PDB entry 5IVX | X-ray diffraction, 2.10 A resolution | chains E and P of the 5 polymer chains in the assembly

Chain E:
Protein: T-cell receptor alpha chain
Organism: Mus musculus
Notes: engineered mutation(s): T163C
Sequence (194 residues; row label = number of the first residue in the row):
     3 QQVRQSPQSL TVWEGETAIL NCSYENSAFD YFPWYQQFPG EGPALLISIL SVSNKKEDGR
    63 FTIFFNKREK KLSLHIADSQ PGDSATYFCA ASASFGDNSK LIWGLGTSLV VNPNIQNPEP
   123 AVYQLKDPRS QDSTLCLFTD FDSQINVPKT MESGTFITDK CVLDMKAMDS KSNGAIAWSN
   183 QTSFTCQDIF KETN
Disulfide bonds: Cys138-Cys188
What the authors report for this chain:
  - conformationally variable residues (loop rearrangement): Ala95 to Lys102

Chain P:
Protein: P18-I10
Sequence (10 residues; numbered 1 to 10; the number before each row is that of its first residue):
     1 RGPGRAFVTI

How chain E and chain P interact:
Contacting residue pairs - 6 pairs, chain E then chain P:
  Ser96(E) - Ala6(P)
  Phe97(E) - Gly2(P)
  Phe97(E) - Gly4(P)
  Asp99(E) - Phe7(P)
  Asn100(E) - Phe7(P)
  Ser101(E) - Phe7(P)
Also at the interface, not in a pair above, chain E (6 interface residues in all): Gly98
Also at the interface, not in a pair above, chain P (5 interface residues in all): Pro3
From the paper, about this interface:
  - pairs named by the authors: Phe97(E)-Gly2(P) (backbone contact), Phe97(E)-Gly4(P) (backbone contact)

Summary:
The interface between chain E and chain P involves 6 residues on one side and 5 on the other. The authors
report backbone contacts between Phe97(E) and Gly2(P) and Phe97(E) and Gly4(P). From the paper: conformational
variability at Ala95(E).
Chain E is T-cell receptor alpha chain (Mus musculus) and chain P is P18-I10; the structure, Crystal Structure
of B4.2.3 T-Cell Receptor and H2-Dd P18-I10 Complex, was determined by X-ray diffraction together with 5IW1
from the same study.
